PDB entry 3GV3 | X-ray diffraction, 1.60 A resolution | chain A

== Chain A ==
Name: CXCL12 protein
Source organism: Homo sapiens
UniProt: Q6ICW0 (Q6ICW0_HUMAN); residues 5-67 here correspond to UniProt positions 26-88 (UniProt number = residue number + 21)
Sequence (63 residues; numbered 5 to 67; the number before each row is that of its first residue):
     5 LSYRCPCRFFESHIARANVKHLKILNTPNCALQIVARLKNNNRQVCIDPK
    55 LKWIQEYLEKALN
Disulfides: Cys9-Cys34, Cys11-Cys50
Construct notes: engineered mutation Ile18 (Val39 in Q6ICW0)

== Summary ==
Chain A is CXCL12 protein (Homo sapiens); the structure, CXCL12 (SDF) in trigonal space group, was determined
by X-ray diffraction (same publication as 3HP3).
